Entry 8EEV (electron microscopy, 3.60 A resolution); this record covers chains G and H of the 12 polymer chains in the assembly.

Chain G:
Molecule: Coat protein
Organism: Venezuelan equine encephalitis virus
Reference sequence: P05674 (POLS_EEVV8); residues -333 to 920 here correspond to UniProt positions 1-1254 (UniProt number = residue number + 334)
Amino-acid sequence (1254 residues; numbered -333 to 920; the number before each row is that of its first residue; numbers below 1 keep their minus sign (Met-333 is residue -333)):
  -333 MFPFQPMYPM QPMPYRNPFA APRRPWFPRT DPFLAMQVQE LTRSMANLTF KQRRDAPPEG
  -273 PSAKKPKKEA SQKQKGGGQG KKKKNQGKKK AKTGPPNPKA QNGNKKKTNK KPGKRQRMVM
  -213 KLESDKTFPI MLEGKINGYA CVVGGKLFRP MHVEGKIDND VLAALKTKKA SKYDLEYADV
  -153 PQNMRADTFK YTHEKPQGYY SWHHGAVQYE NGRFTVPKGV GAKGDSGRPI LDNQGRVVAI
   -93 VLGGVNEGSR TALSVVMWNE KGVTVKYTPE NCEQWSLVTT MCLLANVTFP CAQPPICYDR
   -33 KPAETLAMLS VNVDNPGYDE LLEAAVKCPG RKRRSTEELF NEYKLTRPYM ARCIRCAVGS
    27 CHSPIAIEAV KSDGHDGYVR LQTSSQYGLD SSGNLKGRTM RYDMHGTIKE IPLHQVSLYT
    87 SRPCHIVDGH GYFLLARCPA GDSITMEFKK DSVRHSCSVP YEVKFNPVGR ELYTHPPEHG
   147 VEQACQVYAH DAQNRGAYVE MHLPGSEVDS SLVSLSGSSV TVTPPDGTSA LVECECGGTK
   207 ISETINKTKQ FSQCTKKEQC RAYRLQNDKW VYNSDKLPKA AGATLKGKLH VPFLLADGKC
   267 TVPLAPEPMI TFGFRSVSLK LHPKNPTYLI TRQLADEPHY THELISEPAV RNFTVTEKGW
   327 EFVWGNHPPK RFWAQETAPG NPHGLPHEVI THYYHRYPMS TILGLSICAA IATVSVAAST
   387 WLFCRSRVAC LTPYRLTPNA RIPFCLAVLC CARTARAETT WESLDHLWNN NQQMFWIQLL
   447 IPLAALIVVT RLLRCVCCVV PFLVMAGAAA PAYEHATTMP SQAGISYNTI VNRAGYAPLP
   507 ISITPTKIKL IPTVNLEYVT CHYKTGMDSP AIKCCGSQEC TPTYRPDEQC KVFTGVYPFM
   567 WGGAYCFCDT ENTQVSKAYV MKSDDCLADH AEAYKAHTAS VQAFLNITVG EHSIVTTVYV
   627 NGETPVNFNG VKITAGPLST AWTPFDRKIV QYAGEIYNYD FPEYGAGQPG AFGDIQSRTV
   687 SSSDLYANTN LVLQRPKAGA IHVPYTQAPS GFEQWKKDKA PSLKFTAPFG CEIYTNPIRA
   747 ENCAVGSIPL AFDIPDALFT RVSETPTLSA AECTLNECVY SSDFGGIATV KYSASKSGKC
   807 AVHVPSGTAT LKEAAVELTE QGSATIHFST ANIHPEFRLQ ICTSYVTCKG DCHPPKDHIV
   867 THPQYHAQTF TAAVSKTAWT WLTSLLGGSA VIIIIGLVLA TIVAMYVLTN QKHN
Not modelled in the structure: -333 to 6, 57-62, 171-233, 344-920
Disulfide bonds: Cys19-Cys123, Cys22-Cys27, Cys90-Cys104, Cys151-Cys266
Curated features (UniProtKB/Swiss-Prot):
  - region: Met-333 to Phe-301 (Necessary for nucleocapsid assembly and virus assembly), Phe-301 to Lys-266 (Host transcription inhibition), Ala-243 to Thr-207 (Binding to the viral RNA), Pro-222 to Lys-208 (Ribosome-binding), Ser-58 to Val-47 (Functions as an uncleaved signal peptide for the precursor of protein E3/E2), Val562 to Thr579 (E1 fusion peptide loop)
  - motif: Leu-293 to Leu-286 (Supraphysiological nuclear export signal), Lys-270 to Lys-266 (Nuclear localization signal)
  - active site (Charge relay system): His-182, Asp-160, Ser-108
  - site: Tyr-134 (Involved in dimerization of the capsid protein), Asn-101 (Involved in dimerization of the capsid protein), Trp-59, Ser-58 (Cleavage), Arg0, Ser1 (Cleavage), Tyr44 (Interaction with host receptor LDLRAD3), Val93 (Interaction with host receptor LDLRAD3), Val153 (Interaction with host receptor LDLRAD3), Ala155 (Interaction with host receptor LDLRAD3), His156 (Interaction with host receptor LDLRAD3), Ala262 (Interaction with host receptor LDLRAD3), Ala423, Glu424 (Cleavage), Ala478, Tyr479 (Cleavage)
  - modified residue: Thr-241 (Phosphothreonine), Thr-226 (Phosphothreonine), Ser-210 (Phosphoserine), Thr-207 (Phosphothreonine)
  - lipidation (S-palmitoyl cysteine): Cys396, Cys416, Cys417
  - glycosylation (N-linked (GlcNAc...) asparagine): Asn-48, Asn212, Asn318, Asn612

Chain H:
Molecule: Fab SKT20 heavy chain
Organism: Macaca fascicularis
Notes: antibody fragment or engineered binder
Amino-acid sequence (237 residues; row label = number of the first residue in the row; a row labelled like 35A-35B holds insertion residues (35A, then the next letters in order)):
     1 QVQVQESGPG LVKPSETLSL TCAVSSGSIN DDSYY
35A-35B WT
    36 WIRQSPGKGL EWLGFIH
   52A G
    53 GTGKSFYNPS LESRVTISKD TSRNQFSLTL
82A-82C SSV
    83 SAADTAVYYC ARSHFCSN
100A-100G TFCYGWF
   101 DVWGPGIRVT VSSASTKGPS VFPLAPSSRS TSESTAALGC LVKDYFPEPV TVSWNSGSLT
   161 SGVHTFPAVL QSSGLYSLSS VVTVPSSSLG TQTYVCNVNH KPSNTKVDKR VEIKTCGGLE
   221 VLFQ
Not modelled in the structure: 112-224
Disulfide bonds: Cys22-Cys92, Cys98-Cys100C

How chain G and chain H interact:
Contacting residue pairs - 9 pairs, chain G then chain H:
  Arg64(G) with Ser74(H)
  Asp94(G) with Ser74(H), hydrogen bond
  Gly95(G) with Ser74(H)
  His96(G) with Ser74(H)
  His156(G) with Thr73(H)
  Asp157(G) with Thr73(H)
  Ala158(G) with Ser74(H)
  Gln159(G) with Gly27(H), hydrogen bond (side chain-backbone); Asn76(H)
Interface residues without a listed pair, chain G (9 interface residues in all): Leu55
Interface residues without a listed pair, chain H (6 interface residues in all): Asn30, Arg75

Summary:
Chain G and chain H form an interface of 9 and 6 residues respectively, with 2 hydrogen bonds. Polar contacts
include Asp94(G)-Ser74(H) and Gln159(G)-Gly27(H). From UniProt: 3 active-site residues on chain G.
Chain G is Coat protein (Venezuelan equine encephalitis virus) and chain H is Fab SKT20 heavy chain (Macaca
fascicularis); the structure, Venezuelan equine encephalitis virus-like particle in complex with Fab SKT-20,
was determined by electron microscopy, deposited together with 8DEE, 8DEF, 8DEQ, 8DUL, 8DUN, 8DWO and 8EEU.
